9NR7 - chains D and G of the 8 polymer chains in the assembly; structure by electron microscopy, 4.18 A resolution (low resolution: residue-level contacts below are approximate; hydrogen-bond / salt-bridge calls are withheld).

# Chain D
Molecule: Isoform 2 of Glutamate receptor 4
From: Rattus norvegicus
UniProtKB: P19493 (GRIA4_RAT), isoform P19493-2; residues 397-820 here correspond to UniProt positions 417-840 (UniProt number = residue number + 20)
Amino-acid sequence (424 residues; numbered 397 to 820; the number before each row is that of its first residue):
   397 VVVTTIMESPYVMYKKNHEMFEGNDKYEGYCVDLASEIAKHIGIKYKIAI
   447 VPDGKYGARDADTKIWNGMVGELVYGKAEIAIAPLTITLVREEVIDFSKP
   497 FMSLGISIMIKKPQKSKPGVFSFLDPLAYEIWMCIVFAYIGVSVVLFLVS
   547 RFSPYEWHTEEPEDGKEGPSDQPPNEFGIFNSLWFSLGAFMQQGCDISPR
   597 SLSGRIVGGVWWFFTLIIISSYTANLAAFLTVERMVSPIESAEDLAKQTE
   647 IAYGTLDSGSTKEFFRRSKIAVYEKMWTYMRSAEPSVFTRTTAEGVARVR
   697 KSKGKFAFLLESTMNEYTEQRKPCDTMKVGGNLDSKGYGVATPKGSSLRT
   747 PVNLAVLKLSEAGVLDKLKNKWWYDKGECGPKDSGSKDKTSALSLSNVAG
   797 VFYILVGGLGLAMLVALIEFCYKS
Disordered / not traced: 548-571, 820
Disulfides: Cys-720/Cys-775
Residues lining bound ligands: ZK1 ({[7-morpholin-4-yl-2,3-dioxo-6-(trifluoromethyl)-3,4-dihydroquinoxalin-1(2H)-yl]methyl}phosphonic acid): Glu-404, Tyr-452, Thr-482, Arg-487, Leu-652, Ser-654, Gly-655, Ser-656, Thr-688, Glu-707, Thr-709, Met-710, Tyr-734
Swiss-Prot annotation at these positions:
  - binding site (L-glutamate): Pro-480, Thr-482, Arg-487, Ser-656, Thr-657, Glu-707
  - lipidation (S-palmitoyl cysteine): Cys-591, Cys-817

# Chain G
Molecule: Auxiliary protein at A'/C'
From: Rattus norvegicus
Amino-acid sequence (117 residues; each row starts with the number of its first residue; note: 45 numbers in that range are skipped by the numbering (no residue carries them; nothing is unmodelled there); X marks 117 residues of unknown identity (built as UNK)):
     2 XXXXXXXXXXXXXXXXXXXXXXXXXXXXXXXX
    59 XXXXXXXXXXXXXXXXXXXXXXXXXXXXXXXXXXXXXXXXXXXXXXXXXX
   109 X
   130 XXXXXXXXXXXXXXXXXXXXXXXXXXXXXXXXXX
Disordered / not traced: 161-163

# How chain D and chain G interact
Chain D residues in contact with chain G, 4 residues: Cys-530, Phe-533, Phe-543, Leu-544

# In short
No residue of chain D is in contact with chain G. Ligands of chain D: compound ZK1. From UniProt: 6
L-glutamate-binding residues on chain D.
Chain D is Isoform 2 of Glutamate receptor 4 and chain G is Auxiliary protein at A'/C', both from Rattus
norvegicus; the structure, The structure of GluA1/A4 LBD-TMD in Noelin-AMPAR complex, was determined by
electron microscopy, deposited together with 9NR9 and 9NRA.
